7TK0 - chains 2 and 3 of the 27 polymer chains in the assembly; structure by electron microscopy, 4.40 A resolution (low resolution: residue-level contacts below are approximate; hydrogen-bond / salt-bridge calls are withheld).

[Chain 2 (and 3)]
Molecule: ATP synthase subunit 9
From: Saccharomyces cerevisiae
Notes: chain 3 of this document is another copy of the same molecule, construct and numbering; everything in this record applies to it too
UniProt: A0A0G3F489 (A0A0G3F489_YEASX); numbering as in UniProt (aligned over 1-76)
Chain sequence (76 residues; row label = number of the first residue in the row):
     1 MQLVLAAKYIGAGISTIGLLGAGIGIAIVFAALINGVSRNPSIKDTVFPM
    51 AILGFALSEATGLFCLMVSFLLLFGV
Not modelled in the structure: 76 (chain 3: 1, 76)

[Interface between chain 2 and chain 3]
Residue-residue contacts - 11 pairs, chain 2 then chain 3:
  Gly-11(2) / Tyr-9(3)
  Gly-11(2) / Ile-10(3)
  Gly-11(2) / Gly-13(3)
  Ile-14(2) / Gly-13(3)
  Ser-15(2) / Gly-13(3)
  Gly-18(2) / Ile-17(3)
  Gly-18(2) / Leu-20(3)
  Gly-21(2) / Leu-20(3)
  Gly-21(2) / Gly-23(3)
  Gly-21(2) / Ile-24(3)
  Gly-25(2) / Gly-23(3)
Also at the interface, not in a pair above, chain 2 (11 interface residues in all): Ala-7, Ala-22, Val-29, Gly-36, Ser-58
Also at the interface, not in a pair above, chain 3 (11 interface residues in all): Thr-16, Leu-19, Ala-27, Ser-38

[Overview]
The chain 2/chain 3 interface involves 11 residues from each chain.
Both chains are ATP synthase subunit 9 (Saccharomyces cerevisiae). Entry 7TK0 (Yeast ATP synthase State
1catalytic(c) without exogenous ATP backbone model) was determined by electron microscopy together with 7TJS,
7TJT, 7TJU, 7TJV, 7TJW, 7TJX and 30 further entries from the same study.
